Entry 7L0A (X-ray diffraction, 1.60 A resolution); this record covers chains A and B.

# Chain A (and B)
Molecule: Esterase family protein
From: Staphylococcus aureus
Notes: EC 3.1.2.12; chain B of this document is another copy of the same molecule, construct and numbering; everything in this record applies to it too
UniProtKB: A0A0D6GS23 (A0A0D6GS23_STAAU); residues 0-252 here correspond to UniProt positions 1-253 (UniProt number = residue number + 1)
Amino-acid sequence (261 residues; each row starts with the number of its first residue; numbers below 1 keep their minus sign (Gly-8 is residue -8)):
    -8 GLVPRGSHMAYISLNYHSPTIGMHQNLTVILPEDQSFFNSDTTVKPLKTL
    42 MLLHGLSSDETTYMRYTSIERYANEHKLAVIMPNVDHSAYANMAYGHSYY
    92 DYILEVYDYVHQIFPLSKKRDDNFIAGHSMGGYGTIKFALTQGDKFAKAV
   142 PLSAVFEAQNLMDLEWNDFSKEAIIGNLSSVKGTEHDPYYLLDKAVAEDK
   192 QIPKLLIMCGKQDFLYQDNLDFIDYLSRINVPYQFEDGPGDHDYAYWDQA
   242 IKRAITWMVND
Disordered / not traced: 165-175, 252 (chain B: -8 to -3, 252)
Sequence notes: expression tag (-8 to -1)
Metal / ion sites: Mg2+ near Ser120 (its only coordinating residue here)
From the paper describing this entry:
  - catalytic residues: Ser120, Asp204, His233

# How chain A and chain B interact
Contacting residue pairs (64; chain A residue first):
  Leu-7(A) - Pro10(B)
  Leu-7(A) - Thr11(B)
  Leu-7(A) - Gly87(B)
  Leu-7(A) - His88(B)
  Val-6(A) - Pro10(B)
  Pro-5(A) - Pro10(B)
  His-1(A) - His8(B)
  Met0(A) - Asn6(B)
  Ala1(A) - Asn6(B)
  Ala1(A) - Tyr100(B)
  Tyr2(A) - Ser4(B)
  Tyr2(A) - Leu5(B)
  Tyr2(A) - Asn6(B)  hydrogen bond (backbone-backbone)
  Ile3(A) - Ile3(B)  hydrophobic
  Ile3(A) - Ser4(B)
  Ile3(A) - Leu5(B)  hydrophobic
  Ser4(A) - Tyr2(B)
  Ser4(A) - Ile3(B)
  Ser4(A) - Ser4(B)  hydrogen bond (backbone-backbone)
  Leu5(A) - Tyr2(B)
  Leu5(A) - Ile3(B)  hydrophobic
  Asn6(A) - Met0(B)
  Asn6(A) - Ala1(B)
  Asn6(A) - Tyr2(B)  hydrogen bond (backbone-backbone)
  Tyr7(A) - Glu24(B)
  Tyr7(A) - Phe29(B)  hydrophobic
  His8(A) - His-1(B)  hydrogen bond
  His8(A) - Glu24(B)  hydrogen bond (backbone-side chain)
  Pro10(A) - Phe29(B)
  Glu24(A) - Tyr7(B)
  Glu24(A) - His8(B)  hydrogen bond (side chain-backbone)
  Ser27(A) - Gln103(B)
  Phe28(A) - Asp99(B)
  Phe28(A) - Tyr100(B)
  Phe28(A) - Gln103(B)
  Phe28(A) - Ile104(B)  hydrophobic
  Phe29(A) - Tyr7(B)  hydrophobic
  Phe29(A) - Pro10(B)
  Phe29(A) - Glu96(B)
  Phe29(A) - Tyr100(B)  hydrophobic
  Asn30(A) - Gln103(B)
  Ser31(A) - Asp99(B)
  Ser31(A) - Gln103(B)
  Thr33(A) - Gln103(B)
  Val35(A) - Gln103(B)
  Glu96(A) - Phe29(B)
  Asp99(A) - Phe28(B)
  Asp99(A) - Ser31(B)
  Tyr100(A) - Ala1(B)
  Tyr100(A) - Phe28(B)
  Tyr100(A) - Phe29(B)  hydrophobic
  Gln103(A) - Ser27(B)
  Gln103(A) - Phe28(B)
  Gln103(A) - Asn30(B)
  Gln103(A) - Ser31(B)
  Gln103(A) - Thr33(B)
  Gln103(A) - Val35(B)
  Ile104(A) - Phe28(B)  hydrophobic
  Ile104(A) - Ile104(B)
  Ile104(A) - Phe105(B)
  Ile104(A) - Pro106(B)
  Phe105(A) - Ile104(B)
  Phe105(A) - Phe105(B)  hydrophobic
  Pro106(A) - Ile104(B)
Also at the interface, not in a pair above, chain A (31 interface residues in all): His15, Leu22
Also at the interface, not in a pair above, chain B (31 interface residues in all): Leu22, Thr34

# In short
Chain A and chain B each contribute 31 residues to their interface; the contacts include 6 hydrogen bonds.
Polar pairs include His8(A)-His-1(B), His8(A)-Glu24(B) and Tyr2(A)-Asn6(B). The paper reports catalytic
residues Ser120(A), Asp204(A) and His233(A).
Chain A and chain B are both Esterase family protein (Staphylococcus aureus); the structure, Crystal structure
of s-formylglutathione hydrolase (FrmB) from Staphylococcus aureus, apoenzyme, was determined by X-ray
diffraction (same publication as 7L0B).
